1C5O - chains L and H of the 3 polymer chains in the assembly; structure by X-ray diffraction, 1.90 A resolution.

== Chain L ==
Protein: Thrombin light chain
From: Homo sapiens
Notes: EC 3.4.21.5; fragment: light chain
Reference sequence: P00734 (THRB_HUMAN); residues 1-14 here correspond to UniProt positions 336-349 (UniProt number = residue number + 335)
Chain sequence (36 residues; numbered 1 to 15 plus 21 insertion-coded residues; the number before each row is that of its first residue; a row labelled like 14A-14M holds insertion residues (14A, then the next letters in order)):
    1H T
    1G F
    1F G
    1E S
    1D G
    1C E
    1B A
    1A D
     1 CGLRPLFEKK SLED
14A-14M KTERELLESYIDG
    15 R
Curated features (UniProtKB/Swiss-Prot):
  - site: Arg15 (Cleavage)

== Chain H ==
Protein: Thrombin heavy chain
From: Homo sapiens
Notes: EC 3.4.21.5; fragment: heavy chain
Reference sequence: P00734 (THRB_HUMAN); the construct lacks a stretch of the UniProt sequence and is renumbered around it, so the offset changes along the chain: 16-36 = UniProt 364-384; 37-60 = UniProt 386-409; 61-77 = UniProt 419-435; 78-97 = UniProt 437-456; 7 more segments
Chain sequence (259 residues; numbered 16 to 247 plus 30 insertion-coded residues; 3 numbers in that range are skipped by the numbering (no residue carries them; nothing is unmodelled there); the number before each row is that of its first residue; a row labelled like 60A-60I holds insertion residues (60A, then the next letters in order)):
    16 IVEGSDAEIG MSPWQVMLFR K
   36A S
    37 PQELLCGASL ISDRWVLTAA HCLL
60A-60I YPPWDKNFT
    61 ENDLLVRIGK HSRTRYE
   77A R
    78 NIEKISMLEK IYIHPRYNWR
   97A E
    98 NLDRDIALMK LKKPVAFSDY IHPVCLPDRE TA
129A-129C ASL
   130 LQAGYKGRVT GWGNLKET
147A-147G WTANVGK
   150 GQPSVLQVVN LPIVERPVCK DSTRIRITDN MFCAG
  184A Y
   185 KP
186A-186D DEGK
   187 RGDACEGDSG GPFVMKSP
204A-204B FN
   205 NRWYQMGIVS WGE
   219 GCD
  221A R
   222 DGKYGFYTHV FRLKKWIQKV IDQFGE
Disordered / not traced: 147A-147G
Curated features (UniProtKB/Swiss-Prot):
  - region: Ala183 to Val200 (High affinity receptor-binding region which is also known as the TP508 peptide)
  - active site (Charge relay system): His57, Asp102, Ser195
  - glycosylation: Asn60G (N-linked (GlcNAc...) (complex) asparagine)
Cystine bridges: Cys42-Cys58, Cys168-Cys182, Cys191-Cys220
Ion coordination: Na+: Arg221A, Lys224
Residues lining bound ligands: benzamidine (BEN): Asp189, Ala190, Cys191, Glu192, Ser195, Val213, Ser214, Trp215, Gly216, Gly219, Cys220, Gly226
Reported in the primary citation:
  - binding site for benzamidine: Asp189
  - conformationally variable residues: Glu192

== How chain L and chain H interact ==
Disulfides between the chains: Cys1(L)-Cys122(H)
Residue-residue contacts - 76 pairs, chain L then chain H:
  Cys1(L) - Pro120(H)
  Cys1(L) - Val121(H)
  Cys1(L) - Cys122(H)  disulfide
  Cys1(L) - Arg206(H)  hydrogen bond (backbone-side chain)
  Asp1A(L) - His119(H)  salt bridge
  Asp1A(L) - Arg206(H)
  Ala1B(L) - Arg206(H)  hydrogen bond (backbone-side chain)
  Glu1C(L) - Ile47(H)
  Glu1C(L) - Phe114(H)
  Glu1C(L) - Pro120(H)
  Gly1D(L) - Cys122(H)
  Gly1D(L) - Leu123(H)  hydrogen bond (backbone-backbone)
  Ser1E(L) - Cys122(H)
  Ser1E(L) - Leu123(H)  hydrogen bond (backbone-backbone)
  Ser1E(L) - Asp125(H)  hydrogen bond
  Ser1E(L) - Tyr208(H)
  Ser1E(L) - Lys235(H)
  Gly1F(L) - Leu123(H)
  Gly1F(L) - Lys235(H)
  Phe1G(L) - Leu123(H)
  Thr1H(L) - Ile47(H)  hydrogen bond (backbone-backbone)
  Thr1H(L) - Ser48(H)
  Thr1H(L) - Leu123(H)
  Thr1H(L) - Ile238(H)
  Thr1H(L) - Ile242(H)
  Thr1H(L) - Glu247(H)
  Gly2(L) - Pro120(H)  hydrogen bond (backbone-backbone)
  Gly2(L) - Cys122(H)  hydrogen bond (backbone-side chain)
  Gly2(L) - Arg206(H)
  Gly2(L) - Trp207(H)  hydrogen bond (backbone-backbone)
  Leu3(L) - His119(H)  hydrogen bond (backbone-side chain)
  Leu3(L) - Asn205(H)
  Leu3(L) - Arg206(H)
  Arg4(L) - Met26(H)  hydrogen bond (side chain-backbone)
  Arg4(L) - Pro28(H)
  Arg4(L) - Trp29(H)
  Arg4(L) - Arg137(H)
  Arg4(L) - Trp207(H)
  Pro5(L) - Ser115(H)
  Pro5(L) - Asp116(H)
  Pro5(L) - His119(H)
  Leu6(L) - Asp116(H)
  Phe7(L) - Glu23(H)
  Phe7(L) - Ile24(H)
  Phe7(L) - Gly25(H)
  Phe7(L) - Met26(H)  hydrophobic
  Glu8(L) - Lys202(H)  salt bridge
  Glu8(L) - Asn205(H)
  Glu8(L) - Trp207(H)  hydrogen bond
  Lys9(L) - His119(H)
  Asp14(L) - Glu23(H)
  Asp14(L) - Met26(H)
  Asp14(L) - Arg137(H)  salt bridge
  Lys14A(L) - Glu23(H)  hydrogen bond (backbone-side chain)
  Thr14B(L) - Met26(H)
  Thr14B(L) - Arg137(H)  hydrogen bond
  Thr14B(L) - Asn159(H)
  Glu14C(L) - Arg137(H)
  Glu14C(L) - Lys202(H)  salt bridge
  Glu14E(L) - Lys135(H)  salt bridge
  Glu14E(L) - Asn159(H)  hydrogen bond
  Glu14E(L) - Tyr184A(H)
  Leu14F(L) - Lys135(H)
  Leu14F(L) - Asn159(H)
  Leu14F(L) - Trp207(H)  hydrophobic
  Leu14G(L) - Lys202(H)
  Leu14G(L) - Pro204(H)  hydrophobic
  Ser14I(L) - Gly133(H)
  Ser14I(L) - Tyr134(H)
  Ser14I(L) - Lys135(H)  hydrogen bond (side chain-backbone)
  Tyr14J(L) - Tyr134(H)  hydrophobic
  Tyr14J(L) - Lys135(H)  hydrogen bond (side chain-backbone)
  Tyr14J(L) - Met201(H)
  Tyr14J(L) - Lys202(H)  hydrogen bond (side chain-backbone)
  Tyr14J(L) - Pro204(H)
  Ile14K(L) - Tyr134(H)
Also at the interface, not in a pair above, chain L (28 interface residues in all): Gly14M
Also at the interface, not in a pair above, chain H (40 interface residues in all): Trp51, Tyr117, Pro124, Leu129C, Lys186D, Gln239

== Overview ==
The interface between chain L and chain H involves 28 residues on one side and 40 on the other, with 1
disulfide bond, 18 hydrogen bonds and 5 salt bridges. Among the polar pairs are Asp1A(L)-His119(H),
Glu8(L)-Lys202(H) and Glu14E(L)-Lys135(H). From the paper: a binding site for benzamidine at Asp189(H);
conformational variability at Glu192(H).
Here chain L is Thrombin light chain and chain H is Thrombin heavy chain, both from Homo sapiens. Entry 1C5O
(Structural basis for selectivity of a small molecule, S1-binding, sub-micromolar inhibitor of urokinase type
plasminogen activator) was determined by X-ray diffraction, deposited together with 1C5L, 1C5N, 1C5W, 1C5X,
1C5Y and 1C5Z.
